Entry 6ZLC (X-ray diffraction, 2.30 A resolution); this record covers chains A and D of the 4 polymer chains in the assembly.

Chain A:
Molecule: Non-structural protein 1
Organism: Influenza A virus (A/turkey/Italy/977/1999(H7N1))
Reference sequence: Q1PST0 (Q1PST0_9INFA); numbering as in UniProt (aligned over 2-73)
Sequence (77 residues; numbered -3 to 73; the number before each row is that of its first residue; numbers below 1 keep their minus sign (Gly-3 is residue -3)):
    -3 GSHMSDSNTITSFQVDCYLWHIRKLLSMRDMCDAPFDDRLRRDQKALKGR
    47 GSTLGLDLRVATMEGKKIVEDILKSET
Sequence notes: expression tag (-3 to 1)
From the paper describing this entry:
  - binding site for the 19-nt RNA strand: Pro31, Arg35, Arg38
  - binding site for the 19-nt RNA strand (chain D): Thr49
  - mutagenesis - R38A/K41A: abolished binding to AWFC01
  - mutagenesis - R38A/K41A: abolished binding to both RNAs

Chain D:
Molecule: 19-nt RNA strand
Sequence (19 nucleotides; each row starts with the number of its first residue):
     1 AGACAGCAUUAUGCUGUCU

Interface between chain A and chain D:
Pairs across the interface - 11 pairs, chain A then chain D:
  Ala30(A) with U15(D), sugar contact; G16(D), sugar contact
  Pro31(A) with G16(D), sugar contact
  Arg38(A) with G6(D), salt bridge to the phosphate; C7(D), salt bridge to the phosphate
  Ala42(A) with A5(D), phosphate contact; G6(D), phosphate contact
  Gly45(A) with C4(D), hydrogen bond to the sugar
  Arg46(A) with C4(D), sugar contact; A5(D), sugar contact
  Thr49(A) with C4(D), hydrogen bond to the sugar
Also at the interface, not in a pair above, chain A (9 interface residues in all): Asp29, Asp34
Also at the interface, not in a pair above, chain D (7 interface residues in all): A3

Summary:
9 residues of chain A face 7 of chain D across their interface; the contacts include 2 hydrogen bonds and 2
salt bridges. Among the polar pairs are Gly45(A)-C4(D), Thr49(A)-C4(D) and Arg38(A)-G6(D). From the paper: a
binding site for the 19-nt RNA strand at Pro31(A), Arg35(A) and Arg38(A); R38A/K41A of chain A abolish binding
to AWFC01.
Here chain A is Non-structural protein 1 (Influenza A virus (A/turkey/Italy/977/1999(H7N1))) and chain D is a
19-nt RNA strand. Entry 6ZLC (Non-specific dsRNA recognition by wildtype H7N1 RNA-binding domain) was
determined by X-ray diffraction, deposited together with 6SW8, 6SX0 and 6SX2.
